PDB entry 7WQ3 | electron microscopy, 2.70 A resolution | chains R and L of the 6 polymer chains in the assembly

Chain R:
Molecule: Galanin receptor type 1
Organism: Homo sapiens
Reference sequence: P47211 (GALR1_HUMAN); numbering as in UniProt (aligned over 1-349)
Sequence (349 residues; numbered 1 to 349; the number before each row is that of its first residue):
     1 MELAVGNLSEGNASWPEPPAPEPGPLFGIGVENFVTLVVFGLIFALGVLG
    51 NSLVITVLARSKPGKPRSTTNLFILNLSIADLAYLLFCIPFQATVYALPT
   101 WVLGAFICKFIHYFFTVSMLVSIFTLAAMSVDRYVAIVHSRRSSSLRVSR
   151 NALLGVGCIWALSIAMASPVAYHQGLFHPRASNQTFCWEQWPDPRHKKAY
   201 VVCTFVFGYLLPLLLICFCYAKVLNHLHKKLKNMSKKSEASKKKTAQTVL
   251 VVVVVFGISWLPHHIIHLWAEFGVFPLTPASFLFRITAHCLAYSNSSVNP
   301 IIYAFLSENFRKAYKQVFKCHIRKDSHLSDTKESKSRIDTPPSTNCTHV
Not modelled in the structure: 1-31, 321-349
Disulfide bonds: C108-C187
Curated features (UniProtKB/Swiss-Prot):
  - lipidation: C320 (S-palmitoyl cysteine)
  - glycosylation (N-linked (GlcNAc...) asparagine): N7, N12, N183
From the paper describing this entry:
  - contacts within the chain: K197-E271 (salt bridge)
  - mutagenesis - H263A, R285A, H289A: decreased signaling with Galanin (chain L)
  - mutagenesis - H112A: unchanged binding to Galanin (chain L)

Chain L:
Molecule: Galanin
Reference sequence: P22466 (GALA_HUMAN); residues 1-30 here correspond to UniProt positions 33-62 (UniProt number = residue number + 32)
Sequence (30 residues; row label = number of the first residue in the row):
     1 GWTLNSAGYLLGPHAVGNHRSFSDKNGLTS
Not modelled in the structure: 17-30

Chain R / chain L interface:
Residue-residue contacts (24):
  E32(R) with G1(L), hydrogen bond (side chain-backbone)
  Q92(R) with Y9(L), hydrogen bond
  V95(R) with N5(L), hydrogen bond (backbone-side chain)
  Y96(R) with S6(L)
  L98(R) with N5(L), hydrogen bond (backbone-side chain)
  P99(R) with N5(L)
  H112(R) with Y9(L), hydrogen bond
  R180(R) with V16(L)
  F186(R) with N5(L)
  C187(R) with Y9(L)
  W188(R) with N5(L); G8(L); Y9(L); P13(L), hydrophobic
  E189(R) with Y9(L)
  Q190(R) with P13(L)
  A270(R) with L11(L), hydrophobic
  F275(R) with W2(L), hydrophobic; L10(L), hydrophobic; L11(L), hydrophobic
  L277(R) with W2(L)
  F282(R) with G1(L); W2(L), hydrophobic
  R285(R) with L10(L)
Also at the interface, not in a pair above, chain R (26 interface residues in all): T94, T100, Q174, F177, Q184, I266, H267, S281
Also at the interface, not in a pair above, chain L (12 interface residues in all): L4, G12
Interface features reported in the paper:
  - specific contacts: E32(R)-G1(L) (hydrogen bond), V95(R)-Y9(L) (hydrophobic contact), W188(R)-N5(L)
  - interface residues, chain R: F177(R), F186(R), W188(R), I266(R), A270(R), F275(R), L277(R), F282(R)
  - hot spots on chain R (mutagenesis) - F186A, W188A: abolished binding to Galanin (chain L)
  - hot spots on chain R (mutagenesis) - F282A: decreased binding to Galanin (chain L)
  - interface residues, chain L: W2(L), L4(L), Y9(L), L10(L), L11(L), P13(L), V16(L)
  - hot spots on chain L (mutagenesis) - Y9A: decreased binding to Galanin receptor type 1 (chain R)

Overview:
26 residues of chain R and 12 residues of chain L are in contact; the contacts include 5 hydrogen bonds. Polar
pairs include E32(R)-G1(L), Q92(R)-Y9(L) and V95(R)-N5(L). The paper describes a hydrogen bond between E32(R)
and G1(L); a hydrophobic contact between V95(R) and Y9(L); a contact between W188(R) and N5(L). From the
paper: H263A, R285A and H289A of chain R reduce signaling with Galanin (chain L); interface residues F177(R),
F186(R) and W2(L) among others; 8 substitutions were tested in all.
Chain R is Galanin receptor type 1 (Homo sapiens) and chain L is Galanin; the structure, Galanin-bound galanin
receptor 1 in complex with Gi, was determined by electron microscopy, deposited together with 7WQ4.
